Entry 8AFH (electron microscopy, 3.90 A resolution); this record covers chains E and F of the 20 polymer chains in the assembly.

# Chain E (and F)
Molecule: Crescentin
Organism: Caulobacter vibrioides
Notes: chain F of this document is another copy of the same molecule, construct and numbering; everything in this record applies to it too
UniProtKB: A0A8F8EC09 (A0A8F8EC09_CAUVI); the construct has insertions or renumbered stretches relative to UniProt, so the offset changes along the chain: 1-405 = UniProt 1-405; 409-460 = UniProt 406-457
Sequence (460 residues; row label = number of the first residue in the row):
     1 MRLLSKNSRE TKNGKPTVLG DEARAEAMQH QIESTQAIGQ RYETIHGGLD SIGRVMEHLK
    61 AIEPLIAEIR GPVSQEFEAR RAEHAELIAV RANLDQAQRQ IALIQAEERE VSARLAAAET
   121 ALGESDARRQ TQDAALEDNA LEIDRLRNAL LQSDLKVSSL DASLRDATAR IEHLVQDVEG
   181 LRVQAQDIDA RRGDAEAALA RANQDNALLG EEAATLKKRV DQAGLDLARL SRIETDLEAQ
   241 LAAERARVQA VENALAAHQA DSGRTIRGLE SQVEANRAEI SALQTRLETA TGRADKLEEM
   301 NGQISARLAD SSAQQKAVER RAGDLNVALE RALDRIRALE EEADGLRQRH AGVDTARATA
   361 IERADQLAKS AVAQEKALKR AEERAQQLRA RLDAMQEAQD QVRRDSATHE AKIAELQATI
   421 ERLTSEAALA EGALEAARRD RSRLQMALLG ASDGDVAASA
Not modelled in the structure: 1-84, 164-460
Sequence notes: insertion (406-408)

# Interface between chain E and chain F
Contacting residue pairs - 65 pairs, chain E then chain F:
  E86(E) - L87(F)
  E86(E) - R91(F)  salt bridge
  L87(E) - E86(F)
  V90(E) - V90(F)  hydrophobic
  V90(E) - R91(F)
  R91(E) - E86(F)  salt bridge
  N93(E) - L94(F)
  L94(E) - V90(F)
  L94(E) - N93(F)
  L94(E) - L94(F)
  A97(E) - A97(F)  hydrophobic
  Q100(E) - I101(F)
  Q100(E) - I104(F)
  I101(E) - Q100(F)
  L103(E) - E108(F)
  I104(E) - Q100(F)
  I104(E) - I104(F)  hydrophobic
  E107(E) - E107(F)
  E107(E) - E108(F)
  E107(E) - V111(F)
  E110(E) - V111(F)
  V111(E) - V111(F)  hydrophobic
  R114(E) - L115(F)
  L115(E) - V111(F)  hydrophobic
  L115(E) - R114(F)
  L115(E) - L115(F)
  A118(E) - A118(F)  hydrophobic
  E119(E) - R114(F)  salt bridge
  A121(E) - L122(F)
  L122(E) - L122(F)
  S125(E) - S125(F)  hydrogen bond
  S125(E) - D126(F)
  D126(E) - S125(F)
  R128(E) - R129(F)
  R129(E) - S125(F)  hydrogen bond (side chain-backbone)
  R129(E) - R128(F)
  R129(E) - R129(F)
  R129(E) - Q132(F)
  Q132(E) - R129(F)  hydrogen bond (side chain-backbone)
  Q132(E) - Q132(F)
  Q132(E) - D133(F)  hydrogen bond
  Q132(E) - L136(F)
  D133(E) - Q132(F)  hydrogen bond
  L136(E) - L136(F)  hydrophobic
  N139(E) - N139(F)
  N139(E) - I143(F)
  E142(E) - I143(F)
  I143(E) - E142(F)
  I143(E) - I143(F)  hydrophobic
  L146(E) - L146(F)  hydrophobic
  L146(E) - R147(F)
  R147(E) - E142(F)  salt bridge
  R147(E) - L146(F)
  A149(E) - L150(F)  hydrophobic
  L150(E) - L146(F)  hydrophobic
  L150(E) - L150(F)  hydrophobic
  S153(E) - L150(F)
  S153(E) - S153(F)  hydrogen bond
  S153(E) - D154(F)  hydrogen bond
  S153(E) - V157(F)
  V157(E) - V157(F)  hydrophobic
  V157(E) - L160(F)
  L160(E) - V157(F)  hydrophobic
  L160(E) - D161(F)
  D161(E) - L160(F)
Interface residues without a listed pair, chain F (38 interface residues in all): E119, A121, A149

# Summary
Chain E and chain F each contribute 38 residues to their interface, with 7 hydrogen bonds and 4 salt bridges.
Among the polar pairs are E86(E)-R91(F), E119(E)-R114(F) and R147(E)-E142(F).
Both chains are Crescentin (Caulobacter vibrioides). Entry 8AFH (Cryo-EM structure of crescentin filaments
(stutter mutant, C2, symmetry and small box)) was determined by electron microscopy together with 8AFE, 8AFL,
8AFM, 8AHL, 8AIA, 8AIX and 8AJB from the same study.
